Entry 8OQ3 (electron microscopy, 2.90 A resolution); this record covers chains A and F of the 4 polymer chains in the assembly.

# Chain A
Molecule: Complement C3
Source organism: Homo sapiens
UniProt: P01024 (CO3_HUMAN); residues 23-1663 here = UniProt positions 23-1663
Amino-acid sequence (1641 residues; each row starts with the number of its first residue):
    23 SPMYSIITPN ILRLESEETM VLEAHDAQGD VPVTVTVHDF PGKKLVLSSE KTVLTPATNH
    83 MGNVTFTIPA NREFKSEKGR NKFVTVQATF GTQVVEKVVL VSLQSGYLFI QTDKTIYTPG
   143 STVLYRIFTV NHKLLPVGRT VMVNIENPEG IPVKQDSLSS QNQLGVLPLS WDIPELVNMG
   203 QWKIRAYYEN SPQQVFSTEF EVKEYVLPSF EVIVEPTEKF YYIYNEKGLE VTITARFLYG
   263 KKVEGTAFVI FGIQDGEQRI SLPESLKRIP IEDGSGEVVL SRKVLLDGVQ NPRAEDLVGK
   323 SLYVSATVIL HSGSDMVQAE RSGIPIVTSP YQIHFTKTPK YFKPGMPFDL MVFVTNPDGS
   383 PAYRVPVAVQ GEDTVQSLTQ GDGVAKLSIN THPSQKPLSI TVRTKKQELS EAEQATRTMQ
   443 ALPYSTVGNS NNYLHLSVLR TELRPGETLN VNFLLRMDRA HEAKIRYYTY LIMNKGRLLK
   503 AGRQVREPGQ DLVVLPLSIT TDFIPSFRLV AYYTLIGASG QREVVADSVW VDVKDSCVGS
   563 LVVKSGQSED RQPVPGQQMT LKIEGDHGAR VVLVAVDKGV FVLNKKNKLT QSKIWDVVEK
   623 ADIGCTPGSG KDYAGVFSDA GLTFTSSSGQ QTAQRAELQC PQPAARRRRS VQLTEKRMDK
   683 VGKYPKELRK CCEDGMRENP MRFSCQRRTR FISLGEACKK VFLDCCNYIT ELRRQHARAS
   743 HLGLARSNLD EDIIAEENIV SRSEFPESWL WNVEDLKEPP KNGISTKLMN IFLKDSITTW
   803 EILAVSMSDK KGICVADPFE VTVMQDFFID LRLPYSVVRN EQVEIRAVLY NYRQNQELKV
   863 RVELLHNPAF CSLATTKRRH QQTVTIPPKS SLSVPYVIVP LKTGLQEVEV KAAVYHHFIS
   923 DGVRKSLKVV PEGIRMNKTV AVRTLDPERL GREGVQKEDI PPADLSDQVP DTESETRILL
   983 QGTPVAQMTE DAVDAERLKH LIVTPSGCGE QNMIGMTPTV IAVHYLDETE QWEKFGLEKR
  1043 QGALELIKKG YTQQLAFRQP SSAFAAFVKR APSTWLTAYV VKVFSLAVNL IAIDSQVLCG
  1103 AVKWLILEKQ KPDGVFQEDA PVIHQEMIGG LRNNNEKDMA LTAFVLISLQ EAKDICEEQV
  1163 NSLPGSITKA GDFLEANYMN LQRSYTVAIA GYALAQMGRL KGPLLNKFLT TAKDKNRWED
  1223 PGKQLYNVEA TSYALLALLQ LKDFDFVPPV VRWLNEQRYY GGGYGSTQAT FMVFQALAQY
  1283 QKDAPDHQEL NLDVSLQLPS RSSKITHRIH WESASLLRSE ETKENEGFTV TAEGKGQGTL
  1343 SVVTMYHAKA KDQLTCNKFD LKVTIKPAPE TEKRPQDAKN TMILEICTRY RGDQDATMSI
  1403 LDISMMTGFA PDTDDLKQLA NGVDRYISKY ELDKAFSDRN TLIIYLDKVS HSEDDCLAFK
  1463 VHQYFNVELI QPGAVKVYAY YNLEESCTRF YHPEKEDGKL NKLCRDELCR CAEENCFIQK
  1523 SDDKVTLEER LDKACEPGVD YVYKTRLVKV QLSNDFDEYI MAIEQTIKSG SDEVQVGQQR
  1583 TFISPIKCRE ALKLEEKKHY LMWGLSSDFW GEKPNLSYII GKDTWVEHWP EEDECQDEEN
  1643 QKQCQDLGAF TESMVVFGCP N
Not modelled in the structure: 666-750
Disulfide bonds: Cys559-Cys816, Cys627-Cys662, Cys873-Cys1513, Cys1101-Cys1158, Cys1358-Cys1489, Cys1389-Cys1458, Cys1506-Cys1511, Cys1518-Cys1590, Cys1537-Cys1661, Cys1637-Cys1646
Covalent attachments: N-acetylglucosamine (NAG) linked to Asn85, Asn939
UniProt features mapped onto this chain:
  - region: Glu1634 to Phe1659 (Interaction with CFP/properdin)
  - site: Ser541, Gly542 (Microbial infection: Cleavage), Leu744, Gly745 (Microbial infection: Cleavage), Ala747, Arg748 (Cleavage), Arg748, Ser749 (Cleavage), Arg954, Glu955 (Cleavage), Arg1303, Ser1304 (Cleavage), Arg1320, Ser1321 (Cleavage), Asn1663 (Coordinates Mg(2+) for interaction with Complement factor B Bb fragment (CFB))
  - modified residue (Phosphoserine): Ser38, Ser70, Ser297, Ser303, Ser672, Ser968, Ser1321, Ser1573
  - glycosylation (N-linked (GlcNAc...) asparagine): Asn85, Asn939, Asn1617
  - cross-link: Cys1010 to Gln1013 (Isoglutamyl cysteine thioester (Cys-Gln))
  - natural variant: Arg102 (R102G: In allele C3F), Lys155 (K155Q: In ARMD9), Asp549 (D549N: In C3D), Arg592 (R592Q: In AHUS5; R592W: In AHUS5), Phe603 (F603V: In AHUS5), Arg735 (R735W: In AHUS5), Arg1042 (R1042L: In AHUS5), Ala1094 (A1094V: In AHUS5), Asp1115 (D1115N: In AHUS5), Cys1158 (C1158W: In AHUS5), Gln1161 (Q1161K: In AHUS5), His1464 (H1464D: In AHUS5)
  - mutagenesis: Asp1029 (D1029A: Minor effect on binding of C3d to CR2), Glu1030 (E1030A: Impaired binding of C3d to CR2), Glu1032 (E1032A: Impaired binding of C3d to CR2), Glu1035 (E1035A: No effect on binding of C3d to CR2), Arg1042 (R1042M: Impaired binding of C3d to CR2), Ile1108 to Leu1109 (Impaired binding of C3d to CR2; when associated with A-1163), Glu1110 (E1110A: No effect on binding of C3d to CR2), Asp1115 (D1115A: No effect on binding of C3d to CR2), Asp1121 (D1121A: No effect on binding of C3d to CR2), Asp1140 (D1140A: No effect on binding of C3d to CR2), Glu1153 (E1153A: Impaired binding of C3d to CR2), Asp1156 (D1156A: Impaired binding of C3d to CR2), 4 further mutagenesis entries in UniProt
From the paper describing this entry:
  - post-translational modification sites: Asn939

# Chain F
Molecule: nanobody hC3Nb1 with mutation
Source organism: Lama glama
Notes: antibody fragment or engineered binder
Amino-acid sequence (129 residues; each row starts with the number of its first residue):
     1 QVQLVETGGG LVQAGGSLRL SCAASGSIFS INAMGWFRQA PGKEREFVAT INRSGGRTYY
    61 ADSVKGRFTI SRDNGKNMVY LQMHSLKPED TAIYYCAAGT GWSPQTDCEY NYWGQGTQVT
   121 VSSHHHHHH
Not modelled in the structure: 124-129
Disulfide bonds: Cys22-Cys96

# Interface between chain A and chain F
Residue-residue contacts (8; chain A residue first):
  Asn857(A) - Arg45(F)  hydrogen bond (backbone-side chain)
  Asn857(A) - Tyr110(F)
  Asn857(A) - Asn111(F)
  Asn857(A) - Trp113(F)
  Gln858(A) - Arg45(F)
  Glu859(A) - Gln39(F)
  Lys861(A) - Gly42(F)
  His918(A) - Glu44(F)
Also at the interface, not in a pair above, chain F (8 interface residues in all): Lys43

# In short
The interface between chain A and chain F involves 5 residues on one side and 8 on the other; the contacts
include 1 hydrogen bond. Its one hydrogen-bonded contact is Asn857(A)-Arg45(F). Covalently linked
N-acetylglucosamine: at Asn85(A) and Asn939(A). UniProt lists 17 mutagenesis sites on chain A. From the paper:
a modification site at Asn939(A).
Here chain A is Complement C3 (Homo sapiens) and chain F is nanobody hC3Nb1 with mutation (Lama glama). Entry
8OQ3 (Structure of methylamine treated human complement C3) was determined by electron microscopy.
